PDB entry 6IFL | electron microscopy, 3.16 A resolution | chains C and J of the 10 polymer chains in the assembly

== Chain C ==
Molecule: Type III-A CRISPR-associated protein Csm2
Source organism: Streptococcus thermophilus ND03
UniProtKB: A0A2U2M049 (A0A2U2M049_STRTR); numbering as in UniProt (aligned over 1-126)
Sequence (126 residues; row label = number of the first residue in the row):
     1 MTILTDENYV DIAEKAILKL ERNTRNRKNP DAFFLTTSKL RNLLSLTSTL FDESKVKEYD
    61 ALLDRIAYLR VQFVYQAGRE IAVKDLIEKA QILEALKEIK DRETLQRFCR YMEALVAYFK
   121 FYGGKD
Not modelled in the structure: 1-2, 124-126
Reported in the primary citation:
  - binding site for NTR (chain J): Arg41
  - mutagenesis - K39A, R41A: decreased catalytic activity

== Chain J ==
Molecule: NTR
Sequence (43 nucleotides; numbered 1 to 43; the number before each row is that of its first residue):
     1 GGUAGGAAUG GGUAAUUAUA GCGAGCUAGA AAGCGUUUCC GUC
Not modelled in the structure: 1-6, 42-43

== How chain C and chain J interact ==
Contacting residue pairs (18):
  Thr36(C) - A20(J)  hydrogen bond to the phosphate
  Thr36(C) - G21(J)  phosphate contact
  Thr37(C) - G21(J)  phosphate contact
  Thr37(C) - C22(J)  phosphate contact
  Ser38(C) - A20(J)  phosphate contact
  Ser38(C) - G21(J)  sugar contact
  Lys39(C) - U19(J)  salt bridge to the phosphate
  Lys39(C) - A20(J)  phosphate contact
  Arg41(C) - G23(J)  hydrogen bond to the sugar
  Asn42(C) - U19(J)  phosphate contact
  Tyr75(C) - U17(J)  hydrogen bond to the sugar
  Tyr75(C) - A18(J)  phosphate contact
  Gln76(C) - U19(J)  phosphate contact
  Arg79(C) - U17(J)  salt bridge to the phosphate
  Arg79(C) - A18(J)  hydrogen bond to the phosphate
  Arg79(C) - U19(J)  salt bridge to the phosphate
  Glu80(C) - U19(J)  sugar contact
  Lys120(C) - G23(J)  salt bridge to the phosphate
Other interface residues (no listed pair), chain J (8 interface residues in all): A24

== In short ==
Chain C and chain J form an interface of 11 and 8 residues respectively; the contacts include 4 hydrogen bonds
and 4 salt bridges. Polar contacts include Arg41(C)-G23(J), Tyr75(C)-U17(J) and Thr36(C)-A20(J). The paper
reports a binding site for NTR (chain J) at Arg41(C); K39A and R41A of chain C reduce catalytic activity.
Chain C is Type III-A CRISPR-associated protein Csm2 (Streptococcus thermophilus ND03) and chain J is NTR; the
structure, Cryo-EM structure of type III-A Csm-NTR complex, was determined by electron microscopy together
with 6IFK, 6IFN, 6IFR, 6IFU, 6IFY, 6IFZ and 6IG0 from the same study.
